5WJE - chains A and B; structure by X-ray diffraction, 1.76 A resolution.

# Chain A
Protein: CG8481, isoform B
Source organism: Drosophila melanogaster
Notes: EC 2.3.1.-
UniProtKB: Q59DX8 (Q59DX8_DROME); residues 10-168 here correspond to UniProt positions 20-178 (UniProt number = residue number + 10)
Sequence (159 residues; each row starts with the number of its first residue):
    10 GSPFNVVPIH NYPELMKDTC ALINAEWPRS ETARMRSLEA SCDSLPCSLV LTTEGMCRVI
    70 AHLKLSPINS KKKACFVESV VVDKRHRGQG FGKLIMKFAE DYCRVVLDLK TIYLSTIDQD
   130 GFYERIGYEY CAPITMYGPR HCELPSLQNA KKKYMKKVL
Small-molecule neighbours: carboxymethyl coenzyme A (CMC): Glu35, Trp36, Glu87, Ser88, Val89, Val90, Val91, Arg96, Gly97, Gln98, Gly99, Phe100, Gly101, Lys102, Ser124, Thr125, Gln128, Gly130, Phe131, Tyr132, Arg134
UniProt features mapped onto this chain:
  - binding site (substrate): Arg38, Arg43 to Ser46, Asn78, Ser88, Ser124
  - binding site (acetyl-CoA): Val89 to Val91, Gly97 to Lys102, Gln128
What the authors report for this chain:
  - contacts within the chain: Trp36-Arg43 (hydrogen bond), Asn33-Arg43 (hydrogen bond), Ser46-Lys73 (hydrogen bond)
  - mutagenesis - W36A, R43A: abolished catalytic activity
  - mutagenesis - K73A, S88A: decreased catalytic activity

# Chain B
Protein: Actin N-terminus peptide
Sequence (5 residues; each row starts with the number of its first residue):
     1 DDDIX
Glycans and other covalent adducts: carboxymethyl coenzyme A (CMC) linked to Asp1
Modified residues: NH2 (amino group) at position 5

# Interface between chain A and chain B
Contacting residue pairs (17; chain A residue first):
  Trp36(A) - Asp2(B)
  Arg38(A) - Ile4(B)  hydrogen bond (side chain-backbone)
  Ala42(A) - Ile4(B)  hydrophobic
  Arg43(A) - Asp2(B)  salt bridge
  Arg43(A) - Asp3(B)  salt bridge
  Arg43(A) - Ile4(B)
  Ser46(A) - Asp3(B)  hydrogen bond
  Lys73(A) - Asp3(B)
  Glu87(A) - Asp1(B)
  Glu87(A) - Asp3(B)
  Ser88(A) - Asp1(B)  hydrogen bond (backbone-backbone)
  Ser88(A) - Asp2(B)
  Ser88(A) - Asp3(B)  hydrogen bond
  Ser124(A) - Asp1(B)  hydrogen bond (backbone-backbone)
  Thr125(A) - Asp1(B)  hydrogen bond (backbone-side chain)
  Ile126(A) - Asp1(B)
  Lys161(A) - Asp1(B)
Also at the interface, not in a pair above, chain B (5 interface residues in all): NH2_5
From the paper, about this interface:
  - specific contacts: Trp36(A)-Asp2(B), Arg38(A)-Ile4(B) (hydrogen bond), Ala42(A)-Ile4(B) (hydrophobic contact), Arg43(A)-Asp2(B) (salt bridge), Arg43(A)-Asp3(B) (water-mediated contact), Ser46(A)-Asp3(B) (hydrogen bond), Ser88(A)-Asp1(B) (backbone contact), Ser88(A)-Asp3(B) (hydrogen bond), Ser124(A)-Asp1(B) (hydrogen bond), Thr125(A)-Asp1(B) (water-mediated contact), Ile126(A)-Asp1(B) (water-mediated contact)

# Summary
12 residues of chain A and 5 residues of chain B are in contact; the contacts include 6 hydrogen bonds and 2
salt bridges. Among the polar pairs are Arg43(A)-Asp2(B), Arg43(A)-Asp3(B) and Arg38(A)-Ile4(B). The authors
report a contact between Trp36(A) and Asp2(B); hydrogen bonds between Arg38(A) and Ile4(B), Ser46(A) and
Asp3(B) and Ser88(A) and Asp3(B) among others; a hydrophobic contact between Ala42(A) and Ile4(B). The paper
reports that W36A and R43A of chain A abolish catalytic activity; contacts within the chain involving
Arg43(A), Trp36(A) and Asn33(A) among others; 4 substitutions were tested in all.
Here chain A is CG8481, isoform B (Drosophila melanogaster) and chain B is Actin N-terminus peptide. Entry
5WJE (Crystal structure of Naa80 bound to a bisubstrate analogue) was determined by X-ray diffraction,
deposited together with 5WJD.
